PDB entry 3FAH | X-ray diffraction, 1.72 A resolution | chain A

Chain A:
Protein: Aldehyde oxidoreductase
Organism: Desulfovibrio gigas
Notes: EC 1.2.99.7
UniProtKB: Q46509 (MOP_DESGI); residues 1-907 here = UniProt positions 1-907
Amino-acid sequence (907 residues; numbered 1 to 907; the number before each row is that of its first residue):
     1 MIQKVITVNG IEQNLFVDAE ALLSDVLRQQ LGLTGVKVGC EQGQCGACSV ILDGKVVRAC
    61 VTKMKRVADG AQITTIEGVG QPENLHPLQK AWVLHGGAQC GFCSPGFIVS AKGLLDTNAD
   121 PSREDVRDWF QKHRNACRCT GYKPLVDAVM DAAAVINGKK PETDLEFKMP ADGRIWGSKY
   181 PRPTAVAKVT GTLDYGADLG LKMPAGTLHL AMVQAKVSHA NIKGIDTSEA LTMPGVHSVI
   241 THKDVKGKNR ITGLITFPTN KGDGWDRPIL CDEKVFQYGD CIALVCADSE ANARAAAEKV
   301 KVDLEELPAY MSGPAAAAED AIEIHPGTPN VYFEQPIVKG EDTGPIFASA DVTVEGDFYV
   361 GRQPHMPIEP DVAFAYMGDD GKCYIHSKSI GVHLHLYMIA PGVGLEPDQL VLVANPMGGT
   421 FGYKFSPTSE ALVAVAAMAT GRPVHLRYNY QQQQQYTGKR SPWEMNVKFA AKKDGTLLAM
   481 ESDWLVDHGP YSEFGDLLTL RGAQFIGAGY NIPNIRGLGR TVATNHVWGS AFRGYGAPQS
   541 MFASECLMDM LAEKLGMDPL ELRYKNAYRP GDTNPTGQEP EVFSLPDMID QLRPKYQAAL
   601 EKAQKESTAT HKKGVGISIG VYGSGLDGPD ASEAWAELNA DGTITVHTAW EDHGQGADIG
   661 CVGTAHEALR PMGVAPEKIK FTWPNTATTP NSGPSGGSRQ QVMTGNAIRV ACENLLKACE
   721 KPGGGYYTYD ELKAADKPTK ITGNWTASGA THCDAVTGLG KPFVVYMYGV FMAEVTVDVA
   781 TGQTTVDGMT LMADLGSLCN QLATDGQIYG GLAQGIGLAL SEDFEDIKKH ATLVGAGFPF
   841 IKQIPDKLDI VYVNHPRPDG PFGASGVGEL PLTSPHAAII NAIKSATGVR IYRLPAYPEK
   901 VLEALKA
UniProt features mapped onto this chain:
  - binding site ([2Fe-2S] cluster): Cys40, Cys45, Cys48, Cys60, Cys100, Cys103, Cys137, Cys139
  - binding site (Mo-molybdopterin cytosine dinucleotide): His653, Glu869
Metal / ion sites: 2Fe-2S cluster Fe site 1: Cys40, Cys45, Cys48, Cys60; 2Fe-2S cluster Fe site 2: Cys100, Cys103, Cys137, Cys139; Mg2+: Glu899, Glu903
Small-molecule neighbours:
  - 2Fe-2S cluster (FES), molecule 1: Lys37, Val38, Gly39, Cys40, Glu41, Gly43, Gln44, Cys45, Gly46, Ala47, Cys48, Arg58, Cys60
  - 2Fe-2S cluster (FES), molecule 2: Gly97, Gln99, Cys100, Gly101, Phe102, Cys103, Cys137, Arg138, Cys139, Thr140, Ile368
  - molybdenum cofactor (PCD; (molybdopterin-cytosine dinucleotide-S,S)-dioxo-aqua-molybdenum(V)): Gln99, Cys100, Cys139, Ile390, Gly419, Thr420, Phe421, Gly422, Phe425, Ala531, Phe532, Arg533, Gly534, Trp650, His653, Gly654, Gln655, Gly656, Ala657, Ile659, Gly660, Ser695, Gly696, Gly697, Ser698, Arg699, Gln700, Gln701, Leu795, Ser797, Leu798, Cys799, Asn800, Ala803, Thr804, Gln807, Ala864, Ser865, Gly866, Val867, Gly868, Glu869
From the paper describing this entry:
  - binding site for molybdenum cofactor: Ser695
  - binding site for glycerol: Gly697, Glu869

Summary:
Ligands of chain A: 2Fe-2S cluster and molybdenum cofactor. Cys40, Cys45, Cys48 and Cys60 coordinate 2Fe-2S
cluster Fe site 1. UniProt lists 8 [2Fe-2S] cluster-binding residues and Mo-molybdopterin cytosine
dinucleotide-binding residues His653 and Glu869. The paper reports a binding site for glycerol at Gly697 and
Glu869; a binding site for molybdenum cofactor at Ser695.
Chain A is Aldehyde oxidoreductase (Desulfovibrio gigas); the structure, Glycerol inhibited form of Aldehyde
oxidoreductase from Desulfovibrio gigas, was determined by X-ray diffraction together with 3FC4 from the same
study.
